Entry 7OYO (X-ray diffraction, 1.03 A resolution); this record covers chain A.

[Chain A]
Molecule: Carbonic anhydrase 2
Organism: Homo sapiens
Notes: EC 4.2.1.1
UniProtKB: P00918 (CAH2_HUMAN); numbering as in UniProt (aligned over 1-260)
Amino-acid sequence (260 residues; each row starts with the number of its first residue):
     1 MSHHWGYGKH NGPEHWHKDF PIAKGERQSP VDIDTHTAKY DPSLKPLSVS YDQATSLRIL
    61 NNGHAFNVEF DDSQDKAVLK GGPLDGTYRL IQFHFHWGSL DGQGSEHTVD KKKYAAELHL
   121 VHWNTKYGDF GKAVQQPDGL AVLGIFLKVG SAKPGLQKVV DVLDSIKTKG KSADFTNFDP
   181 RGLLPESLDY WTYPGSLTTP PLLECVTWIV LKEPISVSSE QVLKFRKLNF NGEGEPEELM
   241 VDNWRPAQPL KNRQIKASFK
Unresolved in the structure: 1-3
Curated features (UniProtKB/Swiss-Prot):
  - active site: His-64 (Proton donor/acceptor)
  - binding site (Zn(2+)): His-94, His-96, His-119
  - binding site (substrate): Thr-198, Thr-199
  - site: Tyr-7 (Fine-tunes the proton-transfer properties of H-64), Asn-62 (Fine-tunes the proton-transfer properties of H-64), Asn-67 (Fine-tunes the proton-transfer properties of H-64), Gln-92 (Involved in the binding of some activators, including histamine and L-histidine)
  - modified residue: Ser-2 (N-acetylserine), Ser-165 (Phosphoserine), Ser-172 (Phosphoserine)
  - natural variant: Lys-18 (K18E: In Jogjakarta), Gln-92 (Q92P: In OPTB3), His-94 (H94Y: In OPTB3 loss of activity), His-107 (H107Y: In OPTB3), Gly-144 (G144R: In OPTB3), Pro-236 (P236H: In Melbourne)
  - mutagenesis: Trp-5 (W5A: Impaired activity, not rescued by 4-methylimidazole (4-MI); when associated with W-64), Tyr-7 (Y7F: Enhanced activity; Y7H: Reduced proton transfer rate), Asn-62 (N62A: Reduced activity; N62D: Strongly reduced activity; N62H: Reduced proton transfer; when associated with A-64; N62L: Reduced activity; N62T: Reduced activity; N62V: Reduced activity), His-64 (H64A: Reduced CO(2) hydrase activity, rescued by 4-methylimidazole (4-MI). Reduced proton transfer; when associated with H-62. Enhanced proton transfer; when associated with H-67 ...), Ala-65 (A65F: Reduced activity; A65S: 2-fold decrease in enzyme efficiency, as determined by kcat/KM ratio, and efficiently inhibited by chlorzolamide; when associated with Q-67), Asn-67 (N67H: Enhanced proton transfer; when associated with A-64; N67L: Reduced activity ...), His-94 (H94C/D/E/N/Q: Strongly reduced CO(2) hydrase and p-nitrophenyl acetate esterase activities, impaired stability of zinc binding), Glu-106 (E106A/Q: Strongly reduced CO(2) hydrase activity; E106D: Normal CO(2) hydrase activity), Glu-117 (E117Q: Strongly reduced activity and sulfonamide affinity), His-119 (H119D/N/Q: Reduced activity; H119E: Strongly reduced activity), Val-121 (V121A/G/I/L/S: Reduced CO(2) hydrase and p-nitrophenyl acetate esterase activities; V121K/R: Strongly reduced CO(2) hydrase and p-nitrophenyl acetate esterase activities), Val-142 (V142F/Y: Strongly impaired activity; V142G: Weakly impaired activity; V142H: Impaired activity), 4 further mutagenesis entries in UniProt
Ion coordination: Zn2+: His-94, His-96, His-119 (together with Hit4)
Residues lining bound ligands: Hit4 (TKR; [1-[2-oxidanylidene-2-[2-(4-sulfamoylphenyl)ethylamino]ethyl]-1,2,3-triazolidin-4-yl]methyl hydrogen carbonate): Gln-92, His-94, His-96, Glu-106, His-119, Val-121, Phe-130, Val-134, Val-142, Ser-196, Leu-197, Thr-198, Thr-199, Pro-201, Leu-203, Trp-208

[Overview]
Chain A binds Hit4. The Zn2+ site is built by His-94, His-96 and His-119. Curated annotation (UniProt) lists
active-site residue His-64, 3 Zn2+-binding residues, substrate-binding residues Thr-198 and Thr-199 and 16
mutagenesis sites.
Chain A is Carbonic anhydrase 2 (Homo sapiens); the structure, Carbonic anhydrase II in complex with Hit4
(MH70), was determined by X-ray diffraction together with 7OYM, 7OYN, 7OYP, 7OYQ and 7OYR from the same study.
